PDB entry 7AV1 | X-ray diffraction, 1.79 A resolution | chain A

# Chain A
Name: Leukotriene A-4 hydrolase
Source organism: Homo sapiens
Notes: EC 3.3.2.6
Reference sequence: P09960 (LKHA4_HUMAN); the author numbering skips numbers that UniProt does not, so the offset changes along the chain: -1 to 2 = UniProt 2-5; 5-610 = UniProt 6-611
Sequence (613 residues; each row starts with the number of its first residue; note: 2 numbers in that range are skipped by the numbering (no residue carries them; nothing is unmodelled there); numbers below 1 keep their minus sign (Gly-4 is residue -4)):
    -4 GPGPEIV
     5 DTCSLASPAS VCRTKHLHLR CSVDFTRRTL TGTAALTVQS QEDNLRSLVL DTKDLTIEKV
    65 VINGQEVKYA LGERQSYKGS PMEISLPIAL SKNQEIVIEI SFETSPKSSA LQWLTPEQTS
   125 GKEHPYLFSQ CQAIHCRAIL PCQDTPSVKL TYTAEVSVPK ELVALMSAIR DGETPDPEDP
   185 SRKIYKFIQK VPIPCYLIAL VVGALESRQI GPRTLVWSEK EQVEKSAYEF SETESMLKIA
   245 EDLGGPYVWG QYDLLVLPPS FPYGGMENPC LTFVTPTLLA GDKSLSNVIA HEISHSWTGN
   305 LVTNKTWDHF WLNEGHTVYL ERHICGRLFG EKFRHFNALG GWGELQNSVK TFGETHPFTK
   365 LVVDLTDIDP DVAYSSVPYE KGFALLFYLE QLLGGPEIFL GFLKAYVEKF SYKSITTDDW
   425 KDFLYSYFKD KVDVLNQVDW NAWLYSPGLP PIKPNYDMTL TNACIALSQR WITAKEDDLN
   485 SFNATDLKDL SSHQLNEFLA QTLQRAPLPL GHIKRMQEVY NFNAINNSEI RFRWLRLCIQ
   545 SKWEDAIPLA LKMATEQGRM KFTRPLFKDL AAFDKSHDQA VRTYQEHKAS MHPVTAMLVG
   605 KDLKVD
Not modelled in the structure: -4 to 1
Construct notes: expression tag (-4 to -2)
Swiss-Prot annotation at these positions:
  - active site: Glu296 (Proton acceptor), Tyr383 (Proton donor)
  - binding site (a peptide): Gln134 to Gln136, Pro266 to Glu271, Arg563 to Lys565
  - binding site (Zn(2+)): His295, His299, Glu318
  - site: Glu271 (Pro-Gly-Pro binding), Asp375 (Essential for epoxide hydrolase activity, but not for aminopeptidase activity), Tyr378 (Covalently modified during suicide inhibition by leukotrienes), Gly562 (Pro-Gly-Pro binding)
  - modified residue: Lys72 (N6-acetyllysine), Lys336 (N6-acetyllysine), Lys413 (N6-acetyllysine), Ser415 (Phosphoserine), Lys572 (N6-acetyllysine)
Bound ions: ytterbium (III) ion site 1: Asp47, Asp481 (together with acetate ion); ytterbium (III) ion site 2 near Asp175 (its only coordinating residue here); Zn2+: His295, His299, Glu318
Residues lining bound ligands: RZK (2-[5-(4-methoxyphenyl)-1,2,3,4-tetrazol-2-yl]ethanamine): Gln134, Gln136, Ala137, Tyr267, Gly269, Met270, Glu271, His299, Trp311, Phe314, Glu318, Leu369, Pro374, Asp375, Tyr378, Tyr383

# Overview
Ligands of chain A: compound RZK. Asp47 and Asp481 form the ytterbium (III) ion site 1. The Zn2+ site is built
by His295, His299 and Glu318. Curated annotation (UniProt) lists active-site residues Glu296 and Tyr383, 12
peptide-binding residues and 3 Zn2+-binding residues.
Chain A is Leukotriene A-4 hydrolase (Homo sapiens); the structure, LTA4 hydrolase in complex with fragment2,
was determined by X-ray diffraction, deposited together with 7AUZ, 7AV0 and 7AV2.
